4X1Y - chains B and E of the 5 polymer chains in the assembly; structure by X-ray diffraction, 3.19 A resolution.

[Chain B]
Name: Tubulin beta chain
From: Ovis aries
UniProt: D0VWY9 (D0VWY9_SHEEP); the author numbering skips numbers that UniProt does not, so the offset changes along the chain: 1-44 = UniProt 1-44; 47-360 = UniProt 45-358; 369-455 = UniProt 359-445
Chain sequence (445 residues; numbered 1 to 455; 10 numbers in that range are skipped by the numbering (no residue carries them; nothing is unmodelled there); the number before each row is that of its first residue):
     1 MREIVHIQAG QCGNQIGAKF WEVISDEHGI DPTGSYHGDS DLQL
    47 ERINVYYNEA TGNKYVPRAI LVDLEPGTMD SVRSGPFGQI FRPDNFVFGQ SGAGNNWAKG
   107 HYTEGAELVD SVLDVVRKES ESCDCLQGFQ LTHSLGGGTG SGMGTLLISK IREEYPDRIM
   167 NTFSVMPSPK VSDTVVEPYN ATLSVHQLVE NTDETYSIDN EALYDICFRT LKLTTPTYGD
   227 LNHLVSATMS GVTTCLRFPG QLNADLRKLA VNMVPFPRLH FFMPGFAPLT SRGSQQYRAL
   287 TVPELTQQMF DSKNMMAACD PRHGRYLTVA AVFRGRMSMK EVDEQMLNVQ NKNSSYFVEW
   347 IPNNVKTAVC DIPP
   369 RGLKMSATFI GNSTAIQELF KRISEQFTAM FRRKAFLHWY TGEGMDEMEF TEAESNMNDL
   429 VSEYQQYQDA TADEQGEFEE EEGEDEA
Not modelled in the structure: 1-2, 441-455
Small-molecule neighbours:
  - 3WV (N,2-dimethyl-L-alanyl-N-[(3R,4S,5S)-1-{(2S)-2-[(1R,2R)-3-{[(1S)-1-carboxy-2-phenylethyl]amino}-1-methoxy-2-methyl-3-oxopropyl]pyrrolidin-1-yl}-3-methoxy-5-methyl-1-oxoheptan-4-yl]-N-methyl-L-valinamide): Gln-15, Pro-175, Lys-176, Val-177, Ser-178, Asp-179, Thr-221, Pro-222, Thr-223, Tyr-224, Gly-225, Asn-228, Arg-278
  - GDP (guanosine-5'-diphosphate): Ala-9, Gly-10, Gln-11, Cys-12, Gln-15, Ile-16, Asp-69, Asn-101, Ser-140, Gly-142, Gly-143, Gly-144, Thr-145, Gly-146, Ser-147, Val-171, Pro-173, Val-177, Ser-178, Glu-183, Asn-206, Leu-209, Tyr-224, Leu-227, Asn-228
  - colchicine (LOC; N-[(7S)-1,2,3,10-tetramethoxy-9-oxo-6,7-dihydro-5H-benzo[d]heptalen-7-yl]ethanamide): Val-238, Cys-241, Leu-242, Leu-248, Ala-250, Asp-251, Lys-254, Leu-255, Asn-258, Met-259, Thr-314, Val-315, Ala-316, Val-318, Asn-350, Lys-352, Thr-353, Ala-354, Ile-378

[Chain E]
Name: Stathmin-4
From: Rattus norvegicus
UniProt: P63043 (STMN4_RAT); residues 5-145 here correspond to UniProt positions 49-189 (UniProt number = residue number + 44)
Chain sequence (142 residues; each row starts with the number of its first residue):
     4 ADMEVIELNK ATSGQSWEVI LKPPSFDGVP EFNASLPRRR DPSLEEIQKK LEAAEERRKY
    64 QEAELLKHLA EKREHEREVI QKAIEENNNF IKMAKEKLAQ KMESNKENRE AHLAAMLERL
   124 QEKDKHAEEV RKNKELKEEA SR
Not modelled in the structure: 4-8, 35-44, 142-145
Construct notes: expression tag (4); engineered mutation Ala-14 (Cys58 in P63043), Trp-20 (Phe64 in P63043)
Curated features (UniProtKB/Swiss-Prot):
  - modified residue: Ser-46 (Phosphoserine)

[Chain B / chain E interface]
Residue-residue contacts (24):
  His-107(B) / Glu-79(E)  salt bridge
  Tyr-108(B) / His-78(E)  hydrogen bond
  Tyr-108(B) / Glu-79(E)
  Tyr-108(B) / Val-82(E)  hydrophobic
  Tyr-108(B) / Ile-83(E)  hydrophobic
  Leu-152(B) / Glu-79(E)
  Ser-155(B) / Leu-72(E)
  Ser-155(B) / Lys-75(E)
  Ser-155(B) / Arg-76(E)  hydrogen bond
  Lys-156(B) / Arg-76(E)
  Arg-158(B) / Leu-72(E)
  Glu-159(B) / Leu-72(E)
  Glu-159(B) / Ala-73(E)
  Glu-159(B) / Arg-76(E)  salt bridge
  Asn-197(B) / Lys-75(E)  hydrogen bond
  Thr-409(B) / Glu-89(E)
  Glu-411(B) / Val-82(E)
  Glu-411(B) / Ala-86(E)
  Gly-412(B) / Val-82(E)
  Gly-412(B) / Lys-85(E)
  Gly-412(B) / Ala-86(E)
  Met-413(B) / Lys-85(E)
  Asp-414(B) / Lys-85(E)  salt bridge
  Glu-417(B) / His-78(E)  salt bridge
Also at the interface, not in a pair above, chain B (20 interface residues in all): Thr-109, Ala-112, Pro-162, Gln-193, Glu-196, Gly-410
Also at the interface, not in a pair above, chain E (12 interface residues in all): Leu-68

[Overview]
Chain B and chain E form an interface of 20 and 12 residues respectively, with 3 hydrogen bonds and 4 salt
bridges. Polar pairs include His-107(B)/Glu-79(E), Glu-159(B)/Arg-76(E) and Asp-414(B)/Lys-85(E). Ligands of
chain B: GDP, colchicine and compound 3WV.
Here chain B is Tubulin beta chain (Ovis aries) and chain E is Stathmin-4 (Rattus norvegicus). Entry 4X1Y
(Discovery of cytotoxic Dolastatin 10 analogs with N-terminal modifications) was determined by X-ray
diffraction (same publication as 4X1I, 4X1K and 4X20).
